8IXL - chains Z and D of the 35 polymer chains in the assembly; structure by electron microscopy, 3.50 A resolution.

== Chain Z ==
Protein: Capsid protein G8P
Organism: Inovirus M13
UniProtKB: P69541 (CAPSD_BPM13); residues 1-50 here correspond to UniProt positions 24-73 (UniProt number = residue number + 23)
Chain sequence (50 residues; each row starts with the number of its first residue):
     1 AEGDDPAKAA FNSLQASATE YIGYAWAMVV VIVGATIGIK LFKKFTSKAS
Disordered / not traced: 1-4

== Chain D ==
Protein: Tail virion protein G9P
Organism: Inovirus M13
UniProtKB: P69538 (G9P_BPM13); numbering as in UniProt (aligned over 1-32)
Chain sequence (32 residues; numbered 1 to 32; the number before each row is that of its first residue):
     1 MSVLVYSFAS FVLGWCLRSG ITYFTRLMET SS

== How chain Z and chain D interact ==
Pairs across the interface - 17 pairs, chain Z then chain D:
  Asp5(Z) - Ser2(D)
  Ala7(Z) - Tyr6(D)  hydrophobic
  Lys8(Z) - Tyr6(D)  hydrogen bond
  Phe11(Z) - Tyr6(D)  hydrophobic
  Phe11(Z) - Ala9(D)
  Phe11(Z) - Ser10(D)
  Leu14(Z) - Ser10(D)
  Leu14(Z) - Leu13(D)  hydrophobic
  Ala18(Z) - Leu17(D)  hydrophobic
  Ile22(Z) - Leu17(D)
  Trp26(Z) - Ile21(D)  hydrophobic
  Trp26(Z) - Phe24(D)  hydrophobic
  Val29(Z) - Ile21(D)  hydrophobic
  Ile37(Z) - Met28(D)  hydrophobic
  Ile37(Z) - Ser32(D)
  Lys40(Z) - Ser32(D)
  Leu41(Z) - Ser32(D)
Interface residues without a listed pair, chain Z (14 interface residues in all): Gln15, Val33
Interface residues without a listed pair, chain D (14 interface residues in all): Val3, Arg18, Thr25, Glu29

== Overview ==
The chain Z/chain D interface involves 14 residues from each chain, with 1 hydrogen bond. Its one
hydrogen-bonded contact is Lys8(Z)-Tyr6(D).
Here chain Z is Capsid protein G8P and chain D is Tail virion protein G9P, both from Inovirus M13. Entry 8IXL
(top segment of the bacteriophage M13 mini variant) was determined by electron microscopy together with 8IXK,
8IXJ and 8JWT from the same study.
